3GTK - chains B and J of the 13 polymer chains in the assembly; structure by X-ray diffraction, 3.80 A resolution.

== Chain B ==
Name: DNA-directed RNA polymerase II subunit RPB2
Organism: Saccharomyces cerevisiae
Notes: EC 2.7.7.6; fragment: DNA-directed RNA polymerase II 140 kDa polypeptide
Reference sequence: P08518 (RPB2_YEAST); residues 1-1224 here = UniProt positions 1-1224
Chain sequence (1224 residues; row label = number of the first residue in the row):
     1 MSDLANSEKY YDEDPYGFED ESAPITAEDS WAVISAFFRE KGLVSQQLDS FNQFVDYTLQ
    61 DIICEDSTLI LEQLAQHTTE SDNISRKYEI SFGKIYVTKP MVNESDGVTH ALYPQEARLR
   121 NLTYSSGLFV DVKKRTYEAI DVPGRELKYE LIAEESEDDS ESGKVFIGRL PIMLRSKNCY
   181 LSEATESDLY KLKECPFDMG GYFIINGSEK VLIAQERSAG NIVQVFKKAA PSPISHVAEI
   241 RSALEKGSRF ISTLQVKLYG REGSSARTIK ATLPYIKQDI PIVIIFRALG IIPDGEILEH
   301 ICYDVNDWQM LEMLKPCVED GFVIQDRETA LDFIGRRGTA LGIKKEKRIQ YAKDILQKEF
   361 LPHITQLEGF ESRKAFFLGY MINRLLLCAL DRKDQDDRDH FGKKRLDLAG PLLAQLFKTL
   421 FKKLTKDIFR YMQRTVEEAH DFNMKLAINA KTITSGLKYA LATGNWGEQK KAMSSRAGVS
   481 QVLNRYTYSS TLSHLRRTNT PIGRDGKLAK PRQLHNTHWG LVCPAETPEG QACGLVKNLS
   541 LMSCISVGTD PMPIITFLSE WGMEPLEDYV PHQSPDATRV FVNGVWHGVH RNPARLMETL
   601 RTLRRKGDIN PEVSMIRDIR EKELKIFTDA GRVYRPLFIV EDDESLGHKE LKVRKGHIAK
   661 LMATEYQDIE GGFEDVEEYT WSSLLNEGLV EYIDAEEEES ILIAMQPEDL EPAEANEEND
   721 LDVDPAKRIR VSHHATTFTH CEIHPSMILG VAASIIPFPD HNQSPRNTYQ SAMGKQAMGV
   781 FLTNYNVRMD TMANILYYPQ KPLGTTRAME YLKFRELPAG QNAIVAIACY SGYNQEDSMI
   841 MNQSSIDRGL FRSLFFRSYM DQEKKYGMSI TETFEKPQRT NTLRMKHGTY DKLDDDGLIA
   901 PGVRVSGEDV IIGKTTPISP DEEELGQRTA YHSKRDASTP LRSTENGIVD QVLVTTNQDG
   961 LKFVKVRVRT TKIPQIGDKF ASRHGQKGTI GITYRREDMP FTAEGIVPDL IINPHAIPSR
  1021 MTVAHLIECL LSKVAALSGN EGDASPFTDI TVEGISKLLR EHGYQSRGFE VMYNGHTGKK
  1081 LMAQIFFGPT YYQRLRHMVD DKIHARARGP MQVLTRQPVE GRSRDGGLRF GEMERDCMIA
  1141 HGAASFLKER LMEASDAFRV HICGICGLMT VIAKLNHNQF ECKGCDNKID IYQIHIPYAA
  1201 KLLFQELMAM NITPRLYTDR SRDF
Not modelled in the structure: 1-19, 135-163, 503-508, 920-932, 1221-1224
Metal / ion sites: Zn2+: Cys1163, Cys1166, Cys1182, Cys1185
From the paper describing this entry:
  - binding site for the 18-nt DNA/RNA hybrid strand: Glu529 to Gln531, Gln763, Arg766, Ser1019, Arg1020

== Chain J ==
Name: DNA-directed RNA polymerases I, II, and III subunit RPABC5
Organism: Saccharomyces cerevisiae
Notes: fragment: DNA-directed RNA polymerases I/II/III subunit 10
Reference sequence: P22139 (RPAB5_YEAST); residue numbers follow UniProt; this construct covers 1-70
Chain sequence (70 residues; each row starts with the number of its first residue):
     1 MIVPVRCFSC GKVVGDKWES YLNLLQEDEL DEGTALSRLG LKRYCCRRMI LTHVDLIEKF
    61 LRYNPLEKRD
Not modelled in the structure: 66-70
Metal / ion sites: Zn2+: Cys10, Cys45, Cys46
UniProt features mapped onto this chain:
  - binding site (Zn(2+)): Cys7, Cys10, Cys45, Cys46
  - cross-link: Lys59 (Glycyl lysine isopeptide (Lys-Gly) (interchain with G-Cter in ubiquitin))

== Interface between chain B and chain J ==
Pairs across the interface (59; chain B residue first):
  Tyr190(B) with Lys59(J); Arg62(J); Tyr63(J), hydrophobic
  Lys193(B) with Pro65(J)
  Cys195(B) with Tyr63(J)
  Pro196(B) with Tyr63(J)
  Phe197(B) with Lys59(J)
  Val780(B) with Leu56(J), hydrophobic
  Thr783(B) with Lys59(J); Phe60(J); Tyr63(J)
  Asn784(B) with Tyr63(J), hydrogen bond (backbone-side chain)
  Tyr785(B) with Phe60(J), hydrophobic
  Leu796(B) with Met1(J)
  Tyr797(B) with Met1(J)
  Tyr798(B) with Ile2(J); Pro4(J), hydrophobic
  Gln800(B) with Arg48(J); Met49(J); Thr52(J), hydrogen bond
  Lys801(B) with Leu51(J); Thr52(J), hydrogen bond (backbone-backbone); His53(J); Val54(J)
  Leu803(B) with Thr52(J)
  Arg815(B) with Val54(J)
  Glu816(B) with Leu56(J)
  Gln821(B) with Phe8(J)
  Asn822(B) with Arg48(J), hydrogen bond (backbone-side chain); Thr52(J)
  Ile824(B) with Tyr44(J), hydrophobic; Arg48(J)
  Ser845(B) with Phe8(J)
  Arg848(B) with Cys7(J); Phe8(J), hydrogen bond (side chain-backbone); Ser9(J), hydrogen bond (side chain-backbone); Cys10(J), hydrogen bond (side chain-backbone); Gly11(J)
  Gly849(B) with Phe8(J)
  Leu850(B) with Phe8(J), hydrophobic
  Arg996(B) with Cys10(J)
  Glu1004(B) with Arg43(J), hydrogen bond (backbone-side chain); Tyr44(J)
  Ile1006(B) with Arg43(J); Cys45(J), hydrophobic
  Asp1009(B) with Ser9(J); Arg48(J), salt bridge
  Ala1035(B) with Leu51(J)
  Ala1036(B) with Arg47(J)
  Leu1037(B) with Arg47(J), hydrogen bond (backbone-side chain)
  Ser1038(B) with Gly33(J)
  Gly1039(B) with Glu32(J); Gly33(J); Leu51(J)
  Asn1040(B) with Asp31(J); Leu51(J)
  Tyr1064(B) with Tyr44(J)
  Glu1070(B) with Tyr44(J), hydrogen bond
  Phe1087(B) with Tyr44(J)
Interface residues without a listed pair, chain B (47 interface residues in all): Glu186, Ser187, Glu194, Val787, Ile795, Pro799, Ala823, Asn842, Val1007, Lys1033
Interface residues without a listed pair, chain J (30 interface residues in all): Val3, Arg6, Leu36

== Overview ==
Chain B and chain J form an interface of 47 and 30 residues respectively; the contacts include 10 hydrogen
bonds and 1 salt bridge. Polar pairs include Asp1009(B)-Arg48(J), Asn784(B)-Tyr63(J) and Gln800(B)-Thr52(J).
The paper reports a binding site for the 18-nt DNA/RNA hybrid strand at Glu529(B), Gln763(B) and Arg766(B)
among others.
Chain B is DNA-directed RNA polymerase II subunit RPB2 and chain J is DNA-directed RNA polymerases I, II, and
III subunit RPABC5, both from Saccharomyces cerevisiae; the structure, Backtracked RNA polymerase II complex
with 18mer RNA, was determined by X-ray diffraction together with 3GTG, 3GTJ, 3GTL, 3GTM, 3GTO, 3GTP and 3GTQ
from the same study.
